PDB entry 6HVA | X-ray diffraction, 2.90 A resolution | chains F and G of the 28 polymer chains in the assembly

[Chain F]
Molecule: Probable proteasome subunit alpha type-7
From: Saccharomyces cerevisiae S288C
Notes: EC 3.4.25.1
UniProtKB: P21242 (PSA7_YEAST); residues -3 to 284 here correspond to UniProt positions 1-288 (UniProt number = residue number + 4)
Chain sequence (288 residues; numbered -3 to 284; the number before each row is that of its first residue; numbers below 1 keep their minus sign (Met-3 is residue -3)):
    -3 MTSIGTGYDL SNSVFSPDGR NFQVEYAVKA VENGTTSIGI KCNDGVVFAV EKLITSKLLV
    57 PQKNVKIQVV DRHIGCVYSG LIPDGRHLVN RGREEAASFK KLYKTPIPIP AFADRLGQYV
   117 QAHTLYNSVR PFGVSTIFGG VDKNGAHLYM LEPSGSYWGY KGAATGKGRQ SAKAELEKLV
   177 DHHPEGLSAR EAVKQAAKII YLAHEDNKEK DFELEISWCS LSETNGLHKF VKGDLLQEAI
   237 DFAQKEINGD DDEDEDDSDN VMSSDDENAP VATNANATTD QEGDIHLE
Unresolved in the structure: -3 to 1, 245-284
Swiss-Prot annotation at these positions:
  - modified residue: Thr-2 (N-acetylthreonine)

[Chain G]
Molecule: Proteasome subunit alpha type-1
From: Saccharomyces cerevisiae S288C
Notes: EC 3.4.25.1
UniProtKB: P21243 (PSA1_YEAST); residues -8 to 243 here correspond to UniProt positions 1-252 (UniProt number = residue number + 9)
Chain sequence (252 residues; each row starts with the number of its first residue; numbers below 1 keep their minus sign (Met-8 is residue -8)):
    -8 MSGAAAASAA GYDRHITIFS PEGRLYQVEY AFKATNQTNI NSLAVRGKDC TVVISQKKVP
    52 DKLLDPTTVS YIFCISRTIG MVVNGPIPDA RNAALRAKAE AAEFRYKYGY DMPCDVLAKR
   112 MANLSQIYTQ RAYMRPLGVI LTFVSVDEEL GPSIYKTDPA GYYVGYKATA TGPKQQEITT
   172 NLENHFKKSK IDHINEESWE KVVEFAITHM IDALGTEFSK NDLEVGVATK DKFFTLSAEN
   232 IEERLVAIAE QD
Unresolved in the structure: -8 to 1, 243
Metal / ion sites: Mg2+: Thr8, Tyr119, Arg122, Met125

[How chain F and chain G interact]
Contacting residue pairs (61):
  Thr2(F) with His6(G)
  Gly3(F) with His6(G)
  Tyr4(F) with Arg5(G); His6(G); Tyr21(G)
  Ser9(F) with Arg126(G)
  Val10(F) with His6(G); Gln18(G)
  Phe11(F) with Gln18(G), hydrogen bond (backbone-side chain); Tyr21(G); Ala22(G), hydrophobic; Ala25(G), hydrophobic; Arg126(G); Pro127(G)
  Ser12(F) with Tyr21(G)
  Pro13(F) with Tyr21(G), hydrophobic; Lys24(G), hydrogen bond (backbone-side chain)
  Asp14(F) with Lys24(G)
  Gly15(F) with Tyr21(G); Ala25(G)
  Lys37(F) with Asp56(G), salt bridge
  Asp110(F) with Arg82(G)
  Gln114(F) with Arg82(G), hydrogen bond (side chain-backbone); Asn83(G); Leu86(G)
  Gln117(F) with Pro79(G); Asp80(G); Asn83(G), hydrogen bond; Arg126(G)
  Thr120(F) with Arg126(G), hydrogen bond (backbone-side chain)
  Leu121(F) with Asn83(G); Tyr124(G); Arg126(G)
  Tyr122(F) with Tyr124(G); Met125(G), hydrophobic
  Ser150(F) with Pro79(G)
  Gly151(F) with Pro79(G)
  Ser152(F) with Ile78(G); Pro79(G)
  Tyr153(F) with Arg82(G), hydrogen bond (backbone-side chain)
  Trp154(F) with Leu55(G), hydrophobic; Thr59(G); Val60(G), hydrophobic; Tyr62(G); Ile78(G), hydrophobic; Arg82(G)
  Gly155(F) with Leu55(G); Asp56(G), hydrogen bond (backbone-backbone); Thr59(G), hydrogen bond (backbone-side chain)
  Tyr156(F) with Leu54(G); Leu55(G); Asp56(G)
  Lys157(F) with Lys53(G); Leu54(G), hydrogen bond (backbone-backbone); Leu55(G)
  Gly158(F) with Leu54(G)
  Leu172(F) with Leu54(G), hydrophobic
  Glu173(F) with Lys53(G); Leu54(G)
  Val176(F) with Leu54(G), hydrophobic
  Asp177(F) with Lys53(G), salt bridge
Other interface residues (no listed pair), chain F (32 interface residues in all): Tyr145, Lys169
Other interface residues (no listed pair), chain G (28 interface residues in all): Asp52, Ser61, Leu128, Gly129

[Summary]
Chain F and chain G form an interface of 32 and 28 residues respectively; the contacts include 9 hydrogen
bonds and 2 salt bridges. Polar contacts include Lys37(F)-Asp56(G), Asp177(F)-Lys53(G) and Phe11(F)-Gln18(G).
The Mg2+ site is built by Thr8(G), Tyr119(G), Arg122(G) and Met125(G).
Chain F is Probable proteasome subunit alpha type-7 and chain G is Proteasome subunit alpha type-1, both from
Saccharomyces cerevisiae S288C; the structure, Yeast 20S proteasome with human beta2i (1-53) in complex with
13, was determined by X-ray diffraction, deposited together with 6HTB, 6HTC, 6HTD, 6HTP, 6HTR, 6HUB and 30
further entries.
